Entry 6I1R (X-ray diffraction, 2.80 A resolution); this record covers chains A and B.

== Chain A (and B) ==
Molecule: CMP-sialic acid transporter 1
Organism: Zea mays
Notes: chain B of this document is another copy of the same molecule, construct and numbering; everything in this record applies to it too
Reference sequence: B4FZ94 (B4FZ94_MAIZE); residues 1-322 here = UniProt positions 1-322
Amino-acid sequence (322 residues; row label = number of the first residue in the row):
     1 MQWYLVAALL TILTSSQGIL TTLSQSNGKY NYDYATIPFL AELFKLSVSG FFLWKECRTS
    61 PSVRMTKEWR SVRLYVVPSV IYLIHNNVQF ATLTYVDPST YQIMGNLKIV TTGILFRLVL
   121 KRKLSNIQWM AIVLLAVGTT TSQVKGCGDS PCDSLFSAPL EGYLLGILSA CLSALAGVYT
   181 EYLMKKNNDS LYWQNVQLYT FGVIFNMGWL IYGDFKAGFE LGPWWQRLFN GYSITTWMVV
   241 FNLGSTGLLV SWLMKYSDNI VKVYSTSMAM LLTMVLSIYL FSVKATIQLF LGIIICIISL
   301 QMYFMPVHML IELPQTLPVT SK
Not modelled in the structure: 27-30, 314-322 (chain B: 28-30, 314-322)
Sequence notes: engineered mutation Arg58 (His in B4FZ94), Thr59 (Ser in B4FZ94), Pro61 (Ser in B4FZ94), Ser62 (Pro in B4FZ94), Val63 (Pro in B4FZ94)
Ligand contacts: cytidine-5'-monophosphate (C5P): Ala35, Pro38, Glu42, Lys45, Ser79, Tyr82, Leu83, Asn86, Gly202, Phe205, Asn206, Trp209
What the authors report for this chain:
  - binding site for cytidine-5'-monophosphate: Glu42, Lys45, Ser79, Leu83, Asn86, Tyr199, Phe205, Trp209
  - mutagenesis - S79A, N106A, S267A: unchanged binding to cytidine-5'-monophosphate
  - mutagenesis - K45A, Y82A, N86A, K108A, Y199A, W209A, K262A: abolished binding to cytidine-5'-monophosphate
  - conformationally variable residues (helix shift): Pro78 to Gly113 (proposed by the authors, not directly observed)
  - mutagenesis - E42A: decreased binding to cytidine-5'-monophosphate

== How chain A and chain B interact ==
Contacting residue pairs - 34 pairs, chain A then chain B:
  Asn31(A) with Pro98(B); Ser99(B)
  Phe90(A) with Leu221(B), hydrophobic
  Thr94(A) with Leu221(B); Gly222(B), hydrogen bond (side chain-backbone); Arg227(B)
  Tyr95(A) with Glu220(B), hydrogen bond (side chain-backbone); Leu221(B), hydrogen bond (side chain-backbone); Gly222(B); Gln226(B); Asn230(B)
  Asp97(A) with Gly231(B)
  Pro98(A) with Asn31(B)
  Ser99(A) with Asn31(B)
  Ser150(A) with Tyr232(B); Ser233(B); Ile234(B)
  Pro151(A) with Gly231(B); Ser233(B)
  Pro159(A) with Gln226(B)
  Glu220(A) with Tyr95(B), hydrogen bond (backbone-side chain)
  Leu221(A) with Thr94(B); Tyr95(B)
  Gly222(A) with Thr94(B), hydrogen bond (backbone-side chain); Tyr95(B)
  Gln226(A) with Tyr95(B); Pro159(B)
  Arg227(A) with Thr94(B)
  Asn230(A) with Tyr95(B)
  Gly231(A) with Asp97(B); Pro151(B)
  Ser233(A) with Ser150(B); Pro151(B)
  Ile234(A) with Ser150(B)
Also at the interface, not in a pair above, chain A (23 interface residues in all): Ala91, Leu93, Val96, Tyr232
Also at the interface, not in a pair above, chain B (23 interface residues in all): Phe90, Ala91, Leu93, Val96

== Summary ==
Chain A and chain B each contribute 23 residues to their interface, with 5 hydrogen bonds. Among the polar
pairs are Thr94(A)-Gly222(B), Tyr95(A)-Glu220(B) and Tyr95(A)-Leu221(B). From the paper: a binding site for
cytidine-5'-monophosphate at Glu42(A), Lys45(A) and Ser79(A) among others; K45A, Y82A and N86A of chain A,
among others, abolish binding to cytidine-5'-monophosphate; 11 substitutions were tested in all.
Both chains are CMP-sialic acid transporter 1 (Zea mays). Entry 6I1R (Crystal structure of CMP bound CST in an
outward facing conformation) was determined by X-ray diffraction together with 6I1Z from the same study.
